PDB entry 8Z69 | X-ray diffraction, 1.77 A resolution | chains A and B of the 4 polymer chains in the assembly

== Chain A (and B) ==
Name: Brd2_human
Source organism: Homo sapiens
Notes: chain B of this document is another copy of the same molecule, construct and numbering; everything in this record applies to it too
Reference sequence: P25440 (BRD2_HUMAN), isoform P25440-4; residues 344-455 here correspond to UniProt positions 224-335 (UniProt number = residue number - 120)
Amino-acid sequence (136 residues; each row starts with the number of its first residue):
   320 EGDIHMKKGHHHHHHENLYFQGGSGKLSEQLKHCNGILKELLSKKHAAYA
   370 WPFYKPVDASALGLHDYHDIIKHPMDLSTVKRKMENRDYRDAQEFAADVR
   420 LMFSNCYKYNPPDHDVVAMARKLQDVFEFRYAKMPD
Disordered / not traced: 320-345, 455 (chain B: 320-344, 455)
Differences from the reference sequence: expression tag (320-343)
Residues lining bound ligands: A1L0Y (7-(2-(4-fluoro-2,6-dimethylphenoxy)-5-(2-hydroxypropan-2-yl)phenyl)-5-methyl-2-(2-phenyl-1H-imidazol-5-yl)furo[3,2-c]pyridin-4(5H)-one): Trp370, Pro371, Phe372, Pro375, Val376, Asp377, Leu381, Leu383, Cys425, Tyr428, Asn429, His433, Asp434, Val435, Met438

== How chain A and chain B interact ==
Contacting residue pairs (30):
  Arg419(A) - Arg419(B)
  Ser423(A) - Arg419(B)
  Ser423(A) - Ala451(B)
  Tyr426(A) - Glu447(B)
  Tyr426(A) - Phe448(B)
  Tyr426(A) - Ala451(B)  hydrophobic
  Tyr426(A) - Lys452(B)  hydrogen bond (backbone-side chain)
  Lys427(A) - Ala451(B)
  Lys427(A) - Lys452(B)  hydrogen bond (backbone-side chain)
  Asn429(A) - Phe448(B)
  Asn429(A) - Lys452(B)  hydrogen bond (backbone-side chain)
  Pro431(A) - Phe448(B)  hydrophobic
  Arg440(A) - Asp444(B)
  Arg440(A) - Phe448(B)
  Gln443(A) - Glu447(B)
  Asp444(A) - Arg440(B)
  Glu447(A) - Tyr426(B)
  Glu447(A) - Gln443(B)
  Phe448(A) - Tyr426(B)
  Phe448(A) - Asn429(B)
  Phe448(A) - Pro430(B)
  Phe448(A) - Pro431(B)
  Phe448(A) - Arg440(B)
  Ala451(A) - Ser423(B)
  Ala451(A) - Tyr426(B)  hydrophobic
  Ala451(A) - Lys427(B)  hydrogen bond (backbone-side chain)
  Lys452(A) - Tyr426(B)  hydrogen bond (side chain-backbone)
  Lys452(A) - Lys427(B)  hydrogen bond (side chain-backbone)
  Lys452(A) - Asn429(B)  hydrogen bond (side chain-backbone)
  Met453(A) - Lys427(B)
Other interface residues (no listed pair), chain A (17 interface residues in all): Tyr428, Pro430, Val436
Other interface residues (no listed pair), chain B (17 interface residues in all): Tyr428, Val436, Met453

== In short ==
Chain A and chain B each contribute 17 residues to their interface, with 7 hydrogen bonds. Among the polar
pairs are Tyr426(A)-Lys452(B), Lys427(A)-Lys452(B) and Asn429(A)-Lys452(B). Bound to chain A: compound A1L0Y.
Both chains are Brd2_human (Homo sapiens). Entry 8Z69 (Crystal Structure of the second bromodomain of human
BRD2 BD2 in complex with the inhibitor Y13195) was determined by X-ray diffraction together with 8ZM8, 8ZMB
and 8ZMQ from the same study.
